PDB entry 6GYB | electron microscopy, 3.28 A resolution | chains a and T of the 42 polymer chains in the assembly

Chain a:
Protein: VirB7
Source organism: Xanthomonas axonopodis pv. citri (strain 306)
UniProt: Q8PJB3 (Q8PJB3_XANAC); residue numbers follow UniProt; this construct covers 1-139
Sequence (139 residues; row label = number of the first residue in the row):
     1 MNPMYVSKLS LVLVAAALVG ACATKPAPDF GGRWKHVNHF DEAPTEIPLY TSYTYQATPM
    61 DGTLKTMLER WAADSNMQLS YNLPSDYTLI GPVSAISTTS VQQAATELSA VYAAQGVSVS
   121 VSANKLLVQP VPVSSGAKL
Unresolved in the structure: 1-21, 133-139

Chain T:
Protein: VirB9 protein
Source organism: Xanthomonas axonopodis pv. citri (strain 306)
UniProt: Q8PJB5 (Q8PJB5_XANAC); numbering as in UniProt (aligned over 1-255)
Sequence (255 residues; each row starts with the number of its first residue):
     1 MKLFNRYRVA LLSALPLALC ALSAAAQVVQ EYEYAPDRIY QVRTGLGITT QVELSPNEKI
    61 LDYSTGFTGG WELTRRENVF YLKPKNVDVD TNMMIRTATH SYILELKVVA TDWQRLEQAK
   121 QAGVQYKVVF TYPKDTSFNN VADADTSKNG PLLNAKILKD RRYYYDYDYA TRTKKSWLIP
   181 SRVYDDGKFT YINMDLTRFP TGNFPAVFAR EKEHAEDFLV NTTVEGNTLI VHGTYPFLVV
   241 RHGDNVVGLR RNKQK
Unresolved in the structure: 1-26, 142-147

Chain a / chain T interface:
Pairs across the interface - 11 pairs, chain a then chain T:
  Y53(a) with K159(T)
  T58(a) with I157(T); Y165(T)
  P59(a) with Y165(T); R182(T)
  M60(a) with I157(T), hydrophobic; R182(T), hydrogen bond; Y184(T), hydrophobic; N193(T)
  R70(a) with I157(T)
  D74(a) with K159(T)

In short:
The chain a/chain T interface involves 6 residues from each chain, with 1 hydrogen bond. The hydrogen-bonded
pair is M60(a)-R182(T).
Chain a is VirB7 and chain T is VirB9 protein, both from Xanthomonas axonopodis pv. citri (strain 306); the
structure, Cryo-EM structure of the bacteria-killing type IV secretion system core complex from Xanthomonas
citri, was determined by electron microscopy.
